Entry 6HZK (X-ray diffraction, 2.40 A resolution); this record covers chains A and B.

Chain A (and B):
Molecule: Phosphoribulokinase
Organism: Synechococcus sp. (strain ATCC 27144 / PCC 6301 / SAUG 1402/1)
Notes: EC 2.7.1.19; chain B of this document is another copy of the same molecule, construct and numbering; everything in this record applies to it too
Reference sequence: A0A0H3K6J7 (A0A0H3K6J7_SYNP6); residue numbers follow UniProt; this construct covers 1-333
Sequence (333 residues; row label = number of the first residue in the row):
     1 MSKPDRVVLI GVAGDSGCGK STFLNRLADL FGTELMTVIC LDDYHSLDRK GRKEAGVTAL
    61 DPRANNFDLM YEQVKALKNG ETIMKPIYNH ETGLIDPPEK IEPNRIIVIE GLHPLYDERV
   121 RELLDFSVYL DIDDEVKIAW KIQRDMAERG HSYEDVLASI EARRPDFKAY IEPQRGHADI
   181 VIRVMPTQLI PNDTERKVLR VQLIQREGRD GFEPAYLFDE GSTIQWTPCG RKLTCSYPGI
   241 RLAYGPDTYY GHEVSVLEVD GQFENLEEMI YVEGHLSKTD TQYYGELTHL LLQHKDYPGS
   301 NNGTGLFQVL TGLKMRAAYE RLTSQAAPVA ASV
Not modelled in the structure: 1-3, 333 (chain B: 1-3, 15-20, 133-160, 333)
Disulfides: Cys18-Cys40, Cys229-Cys235
Reported in the primary citation:
  - conformationally variable residues (helix shift, order/disorder transition): Asp15 to Lys20, Asp133 to Ile160
  - catalytic residues: Asp42, Lys141, Arg144 (proposed by the authors, not directly observed)
  - self-association interface (contacts with another copy of this molecule); pairs are residue here / residue on that copy: Phe218-Leu217 (hydrophobic contact), Phe218-Phe218 (hydrophobic contact), Phe218-Ile224 (hydrophobic contact), Phe218-Trp226 (hydrophobic contact), Phe218-His275 (hydrophobic contact), Asp219-Tyr271 (hydrogen bond), Asp219-His275 (hydrogen bond), Ser222-Trp226 (hydrogen bond), Arg231-Glu207, Arg231-Glu220, Arg231-Glu253, Arg231-Ser255, Arg231-Val254 (backbone contact), Arg231

Interface between chain A and chain B:
Pairs across the interface (47):
  Glu207(A) - Arg231(B)  salt bridge
  Leu217(A) - Phe218(B)  hydrophobic
  Phe218(A) - Leu217(B)  hydrophobic
  Phe218(A) - Phe218(B)  hydrophobic
  Phe218(A) - Trp226(B)
  Phe218(A) - His275(B)
  Asp219(A) - Trp226(B)
  Asp219(A) - Tyr271(B)  hydrogen bond
  Asp219(A) - His275(B)  salt bridge
  Glu220(A) - Arg231(B)  salt bridge
  Glu220(A) - Lys232(B)  salt bridge
  Gly221(A) - Gly230(B)
  Gly221(A) - Arg231(B)  hydrogen bond (backbone-backbone)
  Ser222(A) - Trp226(B)  hydrogen bond
  Ser222(A) - Thr227(B)
  Ser222(A) - Pro228(B)
  Thr223(A) - Trp226(B)
  Thr223(A) - Thr227(B)  hydrogen bond (backbone-backbone)
  Ile224(A) - Ile224(B)  hydrophobic
  Ile224(A) - Gln225(B)
  Gln225(A) - Ile224(B)
  Gln225(A) - Gln225(B)  hydrogen bond (backbone-backbone)
  Trp226(A) - Phe218(B)
  Trp226(A) - Asp219(B)
  Trp226(A) - Ser222(B)  hydrogen bond
  Trp226(A) - Thr223(B)
  Thr227(A) - Ser222(B)
  Thr227(A) - Thr223(B)  hydrogen bond (backbone-backbone)
  Pro228(A) - Ser222(B)
  Gly230(A) - Gly221(B)
  Arg231(A) - Glu207(B)  salt bridge
  Arg231(A) - Glu220(B)  salt bridge
  Arg231(A) - Gly221(B)  hydrogen bond (backbone-backbone)
  Arg231(A) - Tyr244(B)
  Arg231(A) - Pro246(B)
  Arg231(A) - Glu253(B)  salt bridge
  Arg231(A) - Val254(B)  hydrogen bond (side chain-backbone)
  Arg231(A) - Ser255(B)  hydrogen bond
  Lys232(A) - Glu220(B)  salt bridge
  Tyr244(A) - Arg231(B)
  Pro246(A) - Arg231(B)
  Glu253(A) - Arg231(B)  salt bridge
  Val254(A) - Arg231(B)  hydrogen bond (backbone-side chain)
  Ser255(A) - Arg231(B)  hydrogen bond
  Tyr271(A) - Asp219(B)  hydrogen bond
  His275(A) - Phe218(B)
  His275(A) - Asp219(B)  salt bridge
Other interface residues (no listed pair), chain A (24 interface residues in all): Cys229
Other interface residues (no listed pair), chain B (24 interface residues in all): Cys229

In short:
The chain A/chain B interface involves 24 residues from each chain; the contacts include 13 hydrogen bonds and
10 salt bridges. Polar contacts include Glu207(A)-Arg231(B), Asp219(A)-His275(B) and Glu220(A)-Arg231(B). The
paper reports catalytic residues Asp42(A), Lys141(A) and Arg144(A); conformational variability at Asp15(A) and
Asp133(A).
Both chains are Phosphoribulokinase (Synechococcus sp. (strain ATCC 27144 / PCC 6301 / SAUG 1402/1)). Entry
6HZK (Crystal structure of redox-inhibited phosphoribulokinase from Synechococcus sp. (strain PCC 6301)) was
determined by X-ray diffraction.
